6MVH - chains A and B of the 4 polymer chains in the assembly; structure by X-ray diffraction, 2.40 A resolution.

Chain A (and B):
Molecule: Beta-galactosidase
From: Roseburia hominis
Notes: EC 3.2.1.23; chain B of this document is another copy of the same molecule, construct and numbering; everything in this record applies to it too
Reference sequence: A0A174HGC0 (A0A174HGC0_9FIRM); the author numbering skips numbers that UniProt does not, so the offset changes along the chain: 0-178 = UniProt 1-179; 180-757 = UniProt 180-757
Amino-acid sequence (780 residues; row label = number of the first residue in the row; note: 1 number in that range is skipped by the numbering (no residue carries it; nothing is unmodelled there); numbers below 1 keep their minus sign (His-23 is residue -23)):
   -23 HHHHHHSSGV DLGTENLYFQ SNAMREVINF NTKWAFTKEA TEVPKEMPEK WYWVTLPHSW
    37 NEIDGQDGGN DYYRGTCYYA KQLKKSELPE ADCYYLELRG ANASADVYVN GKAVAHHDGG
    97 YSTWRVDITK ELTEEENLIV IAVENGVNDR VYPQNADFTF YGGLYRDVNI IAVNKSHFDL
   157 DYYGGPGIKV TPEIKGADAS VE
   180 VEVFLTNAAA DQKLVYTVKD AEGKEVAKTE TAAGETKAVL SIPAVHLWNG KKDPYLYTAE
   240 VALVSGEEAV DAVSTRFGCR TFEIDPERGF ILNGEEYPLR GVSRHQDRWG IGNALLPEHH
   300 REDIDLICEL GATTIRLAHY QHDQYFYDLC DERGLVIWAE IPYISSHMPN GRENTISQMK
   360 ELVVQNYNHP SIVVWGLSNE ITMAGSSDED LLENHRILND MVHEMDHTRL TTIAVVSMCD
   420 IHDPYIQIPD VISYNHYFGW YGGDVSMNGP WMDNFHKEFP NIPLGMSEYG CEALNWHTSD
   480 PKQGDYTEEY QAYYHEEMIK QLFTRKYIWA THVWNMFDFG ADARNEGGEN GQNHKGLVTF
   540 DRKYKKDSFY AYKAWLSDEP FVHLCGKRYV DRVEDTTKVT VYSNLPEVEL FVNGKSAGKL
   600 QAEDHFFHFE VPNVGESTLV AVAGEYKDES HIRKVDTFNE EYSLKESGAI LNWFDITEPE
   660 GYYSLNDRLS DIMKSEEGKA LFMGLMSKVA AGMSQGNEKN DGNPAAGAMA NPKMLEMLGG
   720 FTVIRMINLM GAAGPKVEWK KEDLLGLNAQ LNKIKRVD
Unresolved in the structure: -23 to 0, 383-386, 645-757 (chain B: -23 to 0, 383-387, 645-757)
Construct notes: expression tag (-23 to -1)
Metal / ion sites: Ca2+: Asp40, Asp43, Gly44, Asp47, Asp521
Ligand contacts: FMN (flavin mononucleotide): Asp155, Tyr158, Tyr159, Gly163, Lys165, Phe183, Lys359, Val362, Val363, Tyr366, Met400, Met404
From the paper describing this entry:
  - mutagenesis - Y159A: decreased binding to flavin mononucleotide
  - binding site for flavin mononucleotide: Tyr159

How chain A and chain B interact:
Pairs across the interface (32; chain A residue first):
  Lys9(A) - Asp40(B)
  Lys9(A) - Asp43(B)  salt bridge
  Phe12(A) - Tyr28(B)  hydrophobic
  Lys14(A) - Lys26(B)
  Lys14(A) - Trp27(B)  hydrogen bond (side chain-backbone)
  Lys14(A) - Trp29(B)
  Glu15(A) - Thr13(B)
  Glu15(A) - Lys26(B)
  Lys26(A) - Lys14(B)
  Lys26(A) - Glu15(B)
  Lys26(A) - Tyr49(B)
  Trp27(A) - Lys14(B)  hydrogen bond (backbone-side chain)
  Trp27(A) - Glu15(B)
  Tyr28(A) - Phe12(B)  hydrophobic
  Tyr28(A) - Tyr28(B)  hydrophobic
  Tyr28(A) - His34(B)  hydrogen bond
  Tyr28(A) - Glu38(B)
  Trp29(A) - Lys14(B)
  Trp29(A) - Ile39(B)
  Trp29(A) - Asp40(B)  hydrogen bond
  Val30(A) - Tyr28(B)
  Val30(A) - Ile39(B)
  Thr31(A) - Ile39(B)
  His34(A) - Tyr28(B)  hydrogen bond
  Glu38(A) - Tyr28(B)  hydrogen bond
  Ile39(A) - Lys9(B)
  Ile39(A) - Trp29(B)
  Ile39(A) - Val30(B)
  Ile39(A) - Thr31(B)
  Asp40(A) - Trp29(B)  hydrogen bond
  Asp43(A) - Lys9(B)
  Tyr49(A) - Lys26(B)
Other interface residues (no listed pair), chain A (18 interface residues in all): Thr13, Glu25
Other interface residues (no listed pair), chain B (19 interface residues in all): Glu25, Asp47

Summary:
The interface between chain A and chain B involves 18 residues on one side and 19 on the other; the contacts
include 7 hydrogen bonds and 1 salt bridge. Among the polar pairs are Lys9(A)-Asp43(B), Lys14(A)-Trp27(B) and
Tyr28(A)-His34(B). From the paper: a binding site for flavin mononucleotide at Tyr159(A); Y159A of chain A
reduces binding to flavin mononucleotide.
Both chains are Beta-galactosidase (Roseburia hominis). Entry 6MVH (Crystal structure of FMN-binding
beta-glucuronidase from Roseburia hominis) was determined by X-ray diffraction (same publication as 6MVF and
6MVG).
